PDB entry 6UVA | electron microscopy, 2.30 A resolution | chains P and R of the 7 polymer chains in the assembly

# Chain P
Protein: Protein ADM2
UniProtKB: Q7Z4H4 (ADM2_HUMAN); residues 1-47 here correspond to UniProt positions 101-147 (UniProt number = residue number + 100)
Amino-acid sequence (48 residues; row label = number of the first residue in the row):
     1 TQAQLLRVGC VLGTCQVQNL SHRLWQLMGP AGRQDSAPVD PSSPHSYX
Unresolved in the structure: 1-4, 48
Disulfides: Cys10-Cys15
Modified / non-standard residues: NH2 (amino group) at position 48
Sequence notes: amidation (48)
Swiss-Prot annotation at these positions:
  - site (Required for CALCRL receptor interaction): Arg7, Thr14, Asn19
  - modified residue: Tyr47 (Tyrosine amide)
What the authors report for this chain:
  - contacts within the chain: Cys10-Asn19 (hydrogen bond)

# Chain R
Protein: Calcitonin gene-related peptide type 1 receptor
From: Homo sapiens
UniProtKB: Q16602 (CALRL_HUMAN); residue numbers follow UniProt; this construct covers 22-461
Amino-acid sequence (490 residues; each row starts with the number of its first residue; numbers below 1 keep their minus sign (Met-9 is residue -9)):
    -9 MKTIIALSYI FCLVFADYKD DDDLEVLFQG PAELEESPED SIQLGVTRNK IMTAQYECYQ
    51 KIMQDPIQQA EGVYCNRTWD GWLCWNDVAA GTESMQLCPD YFQDFDPSEK VTKICDQDGN
   111 WFRHPASNRT WTNYTQCNVN THEKVKTALN LFYLTIIGHG LSIASLLISL GIFFYFKSLS
   171 CQRITLHKNL FFSFVCNSVV TIIHLTAVAN NQALVATNPV SCKVSQFIHL YLMGCNYFWM
   231 LCEGIYLHTL IVVAVFAEKQ HLMWYYFLGW GFPLIPACIH AIARSLYYND NCWISSDTHL
   291 LYIIHGPICA ALLVNLFFLL NIVRVLITKL KVTHQAESNL YMKAVRATLI LVPLLGIEFV
   351 LIPWRPEGKI AEEVYDYIMH ILMHFQGLLV STIFCFFNGE VQAILRRNWN QYKIQFGNSF
   411 SNSEALRSAS YTVSTISDGP GYSHDCPSEH LNGKSIHDIE NVLLKPENLY NPAGLEVLFQ
   471 GPHHHHHHHH
Unresolved in the structure: -9 to 34, 55-63, 107-109, 324-328, 355-361, 403-480
Disulfides: Cys48-Cys74, Cys65-Cys105, Cys88-Cys127, Cys212-Cys282
Sequence notes: initiating methionine (-9); expression tag (-8 to 21, 462-480)
Swiss-Prot annotation at these positions:
  - region: Thr288, His289 (Required for RAMP3 interaction)
  - site: Gln202 (Required for ADM interaction), Gln250 (Required for RAMP3 interaction), Ser286 (Required for ADM2 interaction), Thr288 (Required for RAMP2 interaction), His295 (Required for ADM2 interaction), Trp354 (Required for ADM2 interaction), Met373 (Required for ADM interaction)
  - modified residue (Phosphoserine): Ser420, Ser445
  - glycosylation (N-linked (GlcNAc...) asparagine): Asn66, Asn118, Asn123
  - natural variant: Val205 (deletion: In LMPHM8; uncertain significance)
  - mutagenesis: Trp72 (W72A: Strongly reduced affinity for adrenomedullin), Phe92 (F92A: Strongly reduced affinity for adrenomedullin), Trp121 (W121A: Strongly reduced affinity for adrenomedullin)
What the authors report for this chain:
  - conformationally variable residues (helix shift, loop rearrangement): Val205, Val364

# How chain P and chain R interact
Residue-residue contacts (91; chain P residue first):
  Arg7(P) - His289(R)  hydrogen bond (backbone-side chain)
  Arg7(P) - Trp354(R)  hydrogen bond (side chain-backbone)
  Gly9(P) - Ser286(R)
  Gly9(P) - Asp287(R)
  Gly9(P) - His289(R)
  Gly9(P) - Tyr292(R)  hydrogen bond (backbone-side chain)
  Cys10(P) - Ser286(R)
  Cys10(P) - Tyr292(R)
  Cys10(P) - His295(R)
  Val11(P) - Tyr292(R)  hydrogen bond (backbone-side chain)
  Val11(P) - Trp354(R)
  Leu12(P) - Tyr292(R)  hydrophobic
  Leu12(P) - His295(R)
  Gly13(P) - Phe349(R)
  Gly13(P) - Met369(R)
  Gly13(P) - Met373(R)
  Thr14(P) - Met223(R)
  Thr14(P) - Tyr227(R)
  Thr14(P) - His295(R)
  Thr14(P) - Ile298(R)
  Thr14(P) - Met373(R)
  Cys15(P) - His295(R)
  Gln16(P) - Asp366(R)
  Gln16(P) - Met369(R)
  Gln16(P) - His370(R)  hydrogen bond (backbone-side chain)
  Gln16(P) - Met373(R)
  Val17(P) - Thr191(R)
  Val17(P) - Met373(R)  hydrophobic
  Gln18(P) - Gln216(R)  hydrogen bond
  Gln18(P) - His219(R)
  Gln18(P) - Leu220(R)
  Asn19(P) - Ser286(R)  hydrogen bond
  Leu20(P) - Ala138(R)
  Leu20(P) - Thr145(R)
  Ser21(P) - Leu195(R)
  Ser21(P) - Ala199(R)
  His22(P) - Ile284(R)
  His22(P) - Ser285(R)
  His22(P) - Ser286(R)
  Arg23(P) - Asp96(R)  salt bridge
  Arg23(P) - Ser98(R)
  Arg23(P) - Lys134(R)
  Leu24(P) - Ala138(R)  hydrophobic
  Leu24(P) - Phe142(R)  hydrophobic
  Leu24(P) - Leu195(R)  hydrophobic
  Leu24(P) - Ala199(R)
  Leu24(P) - Asn200(R)
  Trp25(P) - Ala199(R)  hydrogen bond (backbone-backbone)
  Trp25(P) - Gln202(R)
  Trp25(P) - Ile284(R)  hydrophobic
  Gln26(P) - Asp90(R)
  Gln26(P) - Pro97(R)
  Gln26(P) - Ser98(R)
  Leu27(P) - Asp96(R)
  Leu27(P) - Ala138(R)  hydrophobic
  Met28(P) - Val135(R)  hydrophobic
  Met28(P) - Leu139(R)  hydrophobic
  Met28(P) - Asn200(R)
  Gly29(P) - Gln202(R)
  Pro30(P) - Asp90(R)
  Pro30(P) - Gln93(R)  hydrogen bond (backbone-side chain)
  Ala31(P) - Val36(R)
  Ala31(P) - Gln93(R)
  Gly32(P) - Val36(R)
  Arg33(P) - Val36(R)
  Arg33(P) - Thr37(R)
  Arg33(P) - Asp90(R)  salt bridge
  Arg33(P) - Tyr91(R)  hydrogen bond (side chain-backbone)
  Arg33(P) - Phe92(R)  hydrogen bond (side chain-backbone)
  Arg33(P) - Gln93(R)  hydrogen bond
  Gln34(P) - Thr37(R)  hydrogen bond (backbone-side chain)
  Gln34(P) - Phe92(R)
  Gln34(P) - Gln93(R)  hydrogen bond (backbone-backbone)
  Asp35(P) - Phe92(R)
  Asp40(P) - Phe95(R)
  Asp40(P) - Tyr124(R)
  Asp40(P) - Asn128(R)
  Pro41(P) - Trp121(R)
  Pro41(P) - Thr125(R)
  Ser43(P) - Trp121(R)  hydrogen bond (backbone-side chain)
  Pro44(P) - His114(R)
  Pro44(P) - Ala116(R)
  Pro44(P) - Ser117(R)  hydrogen bond (backbone-side chain)
  Pro44(P) - Trp121(R)
  Ser46(P) - Trp121(R)
  Ser46(P) - Thr122(R)
  Tyr47(P) - Asp70(R)
  Tyr47(P) - Trp72(R)  hydrophobic
  Tyr47(P) - Thr120(R)
  Tyr47(P) - Trp121(R)
  Tyr47(P) - Thr122(R)
Also at the interface, not in a pair above, chain P (38 interface residues in all): Leu6, Val8, Ser36, His45
Also at the interface, not in a pair above, chain R (59 interface residues in all): Lys40, Gly71, Asp94, Thr131, Leu141, Asn281, Leu291, His374
From the paper, about this interface:
  - residue pairs: Asn19(P)-Ser286(R) (hydrogen bond), Arg23(P)-Asp96(R) (hydrogen bond), Arg23(P)-Ser98(R) (hydrogen bond), His295(R)-Thr14(P)
  - interface residues, chain P: Gly13(P)

# Summary
38 residues of chain P face 59 of chain R across their interface, with 16 hydrogen bonds and 2 salt bridges.
Polar pairs include Arg23(P)-Asp96(R), Arg33(P)-Asp90(R) and Arg7(P)-His289(R). The paper describes hydrogen
bonds between Asn19(P) and Ser286(R), Arg23(P) and Asp96(R) and Arg23(P) and Ser98(R); a contact between
His295(R) and Thr14(P). From the paper: the interface residue Gly13(P); conformational variability at
Val205(R) and Val364(R).
Here chain P is Protein ADM2 and chain R is Calcitonin gene-related peptide type 1 receptor (Homo sapiens).
Entry 6UVA (CryoEM Structure of the active Adrenomedullin 2 receptor G protein complex with adrenomedullin 2
peptide) was determined by electron microscopy (same publication as 6UUS and 6UUN).
